PDB entry 2WVH | X-ray diffraction, 2.30 A resolution | chains V and Y of the 4 polymer chains in the assembly

Chain V (and Y):
Name: Pyruvate decarboxylase
Source organism: Zymomonas mobilis
Notes: EC 4.1.1.1; chain Y of this document is another copy of the same molecule, construct and numbering; everything in this record applies to it too
UniProtKB: P06672 (PDC_ZYMMO); residue numbers follow UniProt; this construct covers 1-568
Chain sequence (568 residues; numbered 1 to 568; the number before each row is that of its first residue):
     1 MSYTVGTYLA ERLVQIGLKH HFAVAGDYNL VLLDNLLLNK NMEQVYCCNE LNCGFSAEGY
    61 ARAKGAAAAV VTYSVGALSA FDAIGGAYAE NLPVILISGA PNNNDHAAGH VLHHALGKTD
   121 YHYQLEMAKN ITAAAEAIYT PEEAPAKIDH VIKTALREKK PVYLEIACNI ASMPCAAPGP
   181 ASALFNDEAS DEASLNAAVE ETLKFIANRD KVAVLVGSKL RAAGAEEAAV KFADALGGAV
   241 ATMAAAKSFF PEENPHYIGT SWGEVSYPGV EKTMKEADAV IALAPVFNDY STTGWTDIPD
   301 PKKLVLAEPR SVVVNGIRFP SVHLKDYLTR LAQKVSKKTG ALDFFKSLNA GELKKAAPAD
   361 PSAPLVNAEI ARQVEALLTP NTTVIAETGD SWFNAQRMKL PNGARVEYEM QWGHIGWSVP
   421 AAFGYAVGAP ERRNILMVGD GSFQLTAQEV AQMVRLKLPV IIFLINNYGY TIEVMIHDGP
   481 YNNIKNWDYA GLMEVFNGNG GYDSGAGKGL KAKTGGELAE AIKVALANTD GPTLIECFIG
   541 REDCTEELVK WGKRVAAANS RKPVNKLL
Not modelled in the structure: 1, 567-568
From the paper describing this entry:
  - catalytic residues: Asp27, His113, His114 (proposed by the authors, not directly observed)
  - mutagenesis - D27E, H113K, H113Q, H113R, H114Q, E473D (1000-fold), E473Q (4000-fold): decreased catalytic activity (citing earlier work)
  - mutagenesis - H114A: abolished catalytic activity (citing earlier work)

Interface between chain V and chain Y:
Contacting residue pairs (63):
  Tyr8(V) - Arg318(Y)
  Arg12(V) - Pro320(Y)
  Asn104(V) - Lys566(Y)
  His106(V) - Lys566(Y)
  Ala108(V) - Lys566(Y)
  His110(V) - Lys566(Y)
  Pro145(V) - Arg318(Y)
  Ala146(V) - Arg318(Y)
  Asp149(V) - Arg318(Y)  salt bridge
  Asp149(V) - Pro320(Y)
  Lys153(V) - Glu188(Y)  salt bridge
  Lys153(V) - Ser321(Y)  hydrogen bond
  Ala176(V) - Gly316(Y)
  Ala177(V) - Gly316(Y)  hydrogen bond (backbone-backbone)
  Ala177(V) - Ile317(Y)
  Ala177(V) - Arg318(Y)  hydrogen bond (backbone-backbone)
  Pro178(V) - Arg318(Y)
  Gly179(V) - Arg318(Y)  hydrogen bond (backbone-backbone)
  Pro180(V) - Phe319(Y)
  Ser182(V) - Asp191(Y)  hydrogen bond
  Ser182(V) - Ala193(Y)
  Ala183(V) - Asp191(Y)
  Ala183(V) - Ser194(Y)
  Ala183(V) - Pro320(Y)
  Ala183(V) - Ser321(Y)  hydrogen bond (backbone-side chain)
  Asn186(V) - Glu188(Y)  hydrogen bond
  Asn186(V) - Ala189(Y)  hydrogen bond (side chain-backbone)
  Asn186(V) - Asp191(Y)
  Asn186(V) - Ser321(Y)
  Asp187(V) - Glu188(Y)
  Glu188(V) - Lys153(Y)  salt bridge
  Glu188(V) - Asn186(Y)  hydrogen bond
  Glu188(V) - Asp187(Y)
  Glu188(V) - Glu188(Y)
  Ala189(V) - Asn186(Y)  hydrogen bond (backbone-side chain)
  Asp191(V) - Ser182(Y)  hydrogen bond
  Asp191(V) - Ala183(Y)  hydrogen bond (side chain-backbone)
  Asp191(V) - Asn186(Y)
  Ala193(V) - Ser182(Y)
  Ser194(V) - Pro180(Y)
  Ser194(V) - Ala183(Y)
  Gly316(V) - Ala176(Y)
  Gly316(V) - Ala177(Y)  hydrogen bond (backbone-backbone)
  Ile317(V) - Ala177(Y)
  Arg318(V) - Tyr8(Y)
  Arg318(V) - Arg12(Y)
  Arg318(V) - Pro145(Y)
  Arg318(V) - Ala146(Y)
  Arg318(V) - Asp149(Y)  salt bridge
  Arg318(V) - Ala177(Y)  hydrogen bond (backbone-backbone)
  Arg318(V) - Pro178(Y)
  Arg318(V) - Gly179(Y)  hydrogen bond (backbone-backbone)
  Phe319(V) - Pro180(Y)
  Pro320(V) - Arg12(Y)
  Pro320(V) - Asp149(Y)
  Pro320(V) - Ala183(Y)
  Ser321(V) - Lys153(Y)  hydrogen bond
  Ser321(V) - Ala183(Y)  hydrogen bond (side chain-backbone)
  Ser321(V) - Asn186(Y)
  Lys566(V) - Asn104(Y)
  Lys566(V) - His106(Y)  hydrogen bond (side chain-backbone)
  Lys566(V) - Ala107(Y)
  Lys566(V) - Ala108(Y)
Interface residues without a listed pair, chain V (36 interface residues in all): Ala107, Glu126, Asn130, Ser190, Ala197
Interface residues without a listed pair, chain Y (35 interface residues in all): His110, Glu126, Asn130, Ser190

Overview:
Chain V and chain Y form an interface of 36 and 35 residues respectively; the contacts include 18 hydrogen
bonds and 4 salt bridges. Polar pairs include Asp149(V)-Arg318(Y), Lys153(V)-Glu188(Y) and
Lys153(V)-Ser321(Y). From the paper: catalytic residues Asp27(V), His113(V) and His114(V); D27E, H113K and
H113Q of chain V, among others, reduce catalytic activity; 8 substitutions were tested in all.
Chain V and chain Y are both Pyruvate decarboxylase (Zymomonas mobilis); the structure, Structural insights
into the pre-reaction state of pyruvate decarboxylase from Zymomonas mobilis, was determined by X-ray
diffraction, deposited together with 2WVA and 2WVG.
